Entry 4WYM (X-ray diffraction, 2.60 A resolution); this record covers chains B and N of the 12 polymer chains in the assembly.

# Chain B
Name: Capsid protein p24
From: Human immunodeficiency virus type 1 group M subtype B
UniProt: P12497 (POL_HV1N5); residues 1-231 here correspond to UniProt positions 133-363 (UniProt number = residue number + 132)
Sequence (231 residues; each row starts with the number of its first residue):
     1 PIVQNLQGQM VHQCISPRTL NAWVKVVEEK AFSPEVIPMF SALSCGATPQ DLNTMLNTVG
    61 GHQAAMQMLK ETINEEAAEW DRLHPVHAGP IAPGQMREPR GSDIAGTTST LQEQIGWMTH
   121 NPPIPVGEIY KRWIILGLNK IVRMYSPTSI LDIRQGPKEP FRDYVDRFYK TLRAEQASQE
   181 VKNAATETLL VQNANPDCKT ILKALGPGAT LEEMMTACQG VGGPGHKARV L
Not modelled in the structure: 87-93, 221-231
Sequence notes: engineered mutation Cys14 (Ala146 in P12497), Cys45 (Glu177 in P12497), Ala184 (Trp316 in P12497), Ala185 (Met317 in P12497)
UniProt features mapped onto this chain:
  - region: Asn57 to Gln95 (Interaction with human PPIA/CYPA and NUP153)
  - site: Gly89, Pro90 (Cis/trans isomerization of proline peptide bond), Leu231 (Cleavage)
  - modified residue: Ser16 (Phosphoserine)

# Chain N
Name: Isoform 2 of cleavage and polyadenylation specificity factor subunit 6
From: Homo sapiens
UniProt: Q16630 (CPSF6_HUMAN), isoform Q16630-2; residues 313-327 here = UniProt positions 313-327
Sequence (17 residues; numbered 311 to 327; the number before each row is that of its first residue):
   311 GTPVLFPGQP FGQPPLG
Not modelled in the structure: 311, 326-327
Sequence notes: expression tag (311-312)

# How chain B and chain N interact
Contacting residue pairs (29; chain B residue first):
  Asn53(B) - Phe321(N)
  Asn53(B) - Gly322(N)
  Leu56(B) - Phe321(N)  hydrophobic
  Asn57(B) - Pro320(N)
  Asn57(B) - Phe321(N)  hydrogen bond (side chain-backbone)
  Met66(B) - Phe321(N)
  Gln67(B) - Pro317(N)
  Gln67(B) - Gly318(N)
  Lys70(B) - Leu315(N)
  Lys70(B) - Phe316(N)
  Lys70(B) - Gly318(N)
  Lys70(B) - Gln319(N)  hydrogen bond (side chain-backbone)
  Lys70(B) - Phe321(N)
  Ile73(B) - Leu315(N)  hydrophobic
  Ile73(B) - Phe321(N)  hydrophobic
  Asn74(B) - Val314(N)  hydrogen bond (side chain-backbone)
  Asn74(B) - Leu315(N)  hydrogen bond (side chain-backbone)
  Ala77(B) - Val314(N)  hydrophobic
  Ser102(B) - Val314(N)
  Ala105(B) - Val314(N)  hydrophobic
  Ala105(B) - Gly322(N)
  Gly106(B) - Gly322(N)
  Thr107(B) - Val314(N)
  Thr107(B) - Leu315(N)
  Thr107(B) - Gly322(N)
  Thr107(B) - Gln323(N)
  Thr107(B) - Pro324(N)
  Thr107(B) - Pro325(N)
  Thr108(B) - Pro325(N)
Interface residues without a listed pair, chain B (17 interface residues in all): Leu69, Gly101, Tyr130
Interface residues without a listed pair, chain N (13 interface residues in all): Pro313

# In short
17 residues of chain B and 13 residues of chain N are in contact; the contacts include 4 hydrogen bonds. Polar
pairs include Asn57(B)-Phe321(N), Lys70(B)-Gln319(N) and Asn74(B)-Val314(N).
Here chain B is Capsid protein p24 (Human immunodeficiency virus type 1 group M subtype B) and chain N is
Isoform 2 of cleavage and polyadenylation specificity factor subunit 6 (Homo sapiens). Entry 4WYM (Structural
basis of HIV-1 capsid recognition by CPSF6) was determined by X-ray diffraction together with 4QNB from the
same study.
